Entry 1AE2 (X-ray diffraction, 2.00 A resolution); this record covers chain A.

[Chain A]
Molecule: Gene V protein
Organism: Escherichia coli
UniProtKB: P69543 (VHED_BPF1); numbering as in UniProt (aligned over 1-87)
Sequence (87 residues; each row starts with the number of its first residue):
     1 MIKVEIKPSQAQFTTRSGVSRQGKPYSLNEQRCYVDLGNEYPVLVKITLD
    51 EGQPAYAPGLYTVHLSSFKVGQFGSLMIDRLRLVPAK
Not modelled in the structure: 87
Sequence notes: engineered mutation R32 (Leu in P69543)
UniProt features mapped onto this chain:
  - site: R16 (Involved in DNA binding), R21 (Involved in DNA binding), Y26 (Involved in DNA binding), Y34 (Involved in DNA binding), Y41 (Involved in DNA binding, and in the dimer-dimer interactions of the protein-ssDNA complex), K46 (Involved in DNA binding)

[Overview]
Chain A is Gene V protein (Escherichia coli); the structure, Mutant L32R of gene V protein (single-STRANDED
DNA binding protein), was determined by X-ray diffraction together with 1AE3 and 1GVP from the same study.
